1HI4 - chain A; structure by X-ray diffraction, 1.80 A resolution.

Chain A:
Name: Eosinophil-derived neurotoxin
From: Homo sapiens
Notes: EC 3.1.27.5
UniProt: P10153 (RNKD_HUMAN); residues 1-134 here correspond to UniProt positions 28-161 (UniProt number = residue number + 27)
Amino-acid sequence (135 residues; each row starts with the number of its first residue; numbering starts at 0):
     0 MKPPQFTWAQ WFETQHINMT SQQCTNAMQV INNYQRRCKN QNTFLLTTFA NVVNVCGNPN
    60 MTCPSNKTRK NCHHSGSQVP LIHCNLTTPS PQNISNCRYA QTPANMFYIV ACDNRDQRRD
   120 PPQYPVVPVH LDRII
Differences from the reference sequence: cloning artifact (0)
Disulfides: Cys23-Cys83, Cys37-Cys96, Cys55-Cys111, Cys62-Cys71

Overview:
Chain A is Eosinophil-derived neurotoxin (Homo sapiens); the structure, Eosinophil-derived Neurotoxin (EDN) -
Adenosien-3'-5'-Diphosphate Complex, was determined by X-ray diffraction (same publication as 1HI2, 1HI3 and
1HI5).
